PDB entry 3S1M | X-ray diffraction, 3.13 A resolution | chains B and I of the 12 polymer chains in the assembly

# Chain B
Name: DNA-directed RNA polymerase II subunit RPB2
From: Saccharomyces cerevisiae
Notes: EC 2.7.7.6
Reference sequence: P08518 (RPB2_YEAST); numbering as in UniProt (aligned over 1-1224)
Chain sequence (1224 residues; each row starts with the number of its first residue):
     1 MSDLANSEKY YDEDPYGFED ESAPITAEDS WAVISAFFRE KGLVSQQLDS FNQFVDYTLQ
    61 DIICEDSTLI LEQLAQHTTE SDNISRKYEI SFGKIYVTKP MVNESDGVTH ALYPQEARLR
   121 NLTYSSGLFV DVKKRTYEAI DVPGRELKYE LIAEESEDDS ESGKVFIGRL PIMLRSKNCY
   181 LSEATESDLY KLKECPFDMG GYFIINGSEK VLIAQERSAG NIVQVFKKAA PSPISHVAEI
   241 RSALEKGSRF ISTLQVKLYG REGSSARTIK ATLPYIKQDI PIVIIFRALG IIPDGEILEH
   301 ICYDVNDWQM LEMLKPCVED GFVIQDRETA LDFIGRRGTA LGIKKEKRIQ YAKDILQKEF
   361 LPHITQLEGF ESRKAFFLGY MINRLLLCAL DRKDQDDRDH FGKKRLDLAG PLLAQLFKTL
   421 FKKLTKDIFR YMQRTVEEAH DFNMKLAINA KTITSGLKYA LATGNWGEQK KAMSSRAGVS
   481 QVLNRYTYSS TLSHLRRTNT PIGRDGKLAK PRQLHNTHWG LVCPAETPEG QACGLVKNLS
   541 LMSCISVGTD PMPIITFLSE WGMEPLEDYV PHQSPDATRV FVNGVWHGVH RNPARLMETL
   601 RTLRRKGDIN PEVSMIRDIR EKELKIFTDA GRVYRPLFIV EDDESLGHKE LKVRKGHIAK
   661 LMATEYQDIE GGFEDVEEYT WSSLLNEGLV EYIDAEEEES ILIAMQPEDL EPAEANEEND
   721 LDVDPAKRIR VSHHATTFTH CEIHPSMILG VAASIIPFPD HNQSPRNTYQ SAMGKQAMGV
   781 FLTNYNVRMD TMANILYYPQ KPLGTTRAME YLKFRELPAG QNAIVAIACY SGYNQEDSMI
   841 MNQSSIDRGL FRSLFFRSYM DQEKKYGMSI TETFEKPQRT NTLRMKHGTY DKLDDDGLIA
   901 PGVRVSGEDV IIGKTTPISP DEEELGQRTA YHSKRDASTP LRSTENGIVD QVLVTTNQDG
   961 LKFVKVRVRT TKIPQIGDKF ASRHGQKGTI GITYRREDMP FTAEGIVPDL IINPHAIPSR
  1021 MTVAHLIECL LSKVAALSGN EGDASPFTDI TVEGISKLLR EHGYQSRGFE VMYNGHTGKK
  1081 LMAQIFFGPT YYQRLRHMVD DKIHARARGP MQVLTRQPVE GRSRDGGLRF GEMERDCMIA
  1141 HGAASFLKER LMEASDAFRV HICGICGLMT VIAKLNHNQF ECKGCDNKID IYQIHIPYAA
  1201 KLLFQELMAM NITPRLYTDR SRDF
Unresolved in the structure: 1-19, 71-88, 142-163, 336-344, 438-445, 503-508, 669-677, 716-721, 920-932
Bound ions: Zn2+: Cys1163, Cys1166, Cys1182, Cys1185

# Chain I
Name: DNA-directed RNA polymerase II subunit RPB9
From: Saccharomyces cerevisiae
Reference sequence: P27999 (RPB9_YEAST); numbering as in UniProt (aligned over 1-122)
Chain sequence (122 residues; row label = number of the first residue in the row):
     1 MTTFRFCRDC NNMLYPREDK ENNRLLFECR TCSYVEEAGS PLVYRHELIT NIGETAGVVQ
    61 DIGSDPTLPR SDRECPKCHS RENVFFQSQQ RRKDTSMVLF FVCLSCSHIF TSDQKNKRTQ
   121 FS
Unresolved in the structure: 1, 121-122
Bound ions: Zn2+ site 1: Cys7, Cys10, Cys29, Cys32; Zn2+ site 2: Cys75, Cys78, Cys103, Cys106
UniProt features mapped onto this chain:
  - zinc finger: Cys7 to Cys32 (C4-type), Ser71 to Thr111 (TFIIS-type)
  - binding site (Zn(2+)): Cys7, Cys10, Cys29, Cys32, Cys75, Cys78, Cys103, Cys106
  - modified residue: Ser40 (Phosphoserine)

# How chain B and chain I interact
Residue-residue contacts (57):
  Arg287(B) with Asn12(I)
  Pro293(B) with Cys10(I); Asn11(I); Asn12(I)
  Asp294(B) with Asn11(I), hydrogen bond (backbone-backbone); Asn12(I); Met13(I), hydrogen bond (side chain-backbone)
  Gly295(B) with Phe6(I); Asn11(I), hydrogen bond (backbone-backbone)
  Glu296(B) with Asn11(I)
  Leu298(B) with Phe6(I), hydrophobic
  Trp308(B) with Thr2(I); Thr3(I); Arg45(I); Glu47(I)
  Gln309(B) with Glu47(I); Thr50(I); Ile52(I)
  Leu311(B) with Phe4(I), hydrophobic
  Glu312(B) with Thr2(I), hydrogen bond; Phe4(I); Val43(I); Tyr44(I)
  Lys315(B) with Phe4(I); Met13(I)
  Val318(B) with Met13(I), hydrophobic
  Glu319(B) with Tyr15(I)
  Phe322(B) with Tyr15(I); Arg30(I)
  Gln325(B) with Asn12(I), hydrogen bond
  Asp391(B) with Gln90(I); Arg91(I)
  Arg392(B) with Gly53(I); Gln89(I); Arg91(I)
  Lys393(B) with Gln89(I), hydrogen bond (side chain-backbone)
  Asp394(B) with Arg91(I)
  Ala594(B) with Asp61(I)
  Arg617(B) with Asp61(I), salt bridge
  Ile619(B) with Val59(I), hydrophobic; Asp61(I); Ile62(I); Ser64(I); Asp65(I)
  Arg620(B) with Gly57(I); Ile62(I); Asp65(I); Leu68(I); Phe86(I); Gln89(I), hydrogen bond
  Glu699(B) with Thr67(I)
  Ser700(B) with Pro66(I); Thr67(I)
  Ile701(B) with Thr67(I)
  Leu702(B) with Pro66(I)
  Thr737(B) with Pro66(I)
  Thr739(B) with Pro66(I)
Other interface residues (no listed pair), chain B (30 interface residues in all): Lys622
Other interface residues (no listed pair), chain I (32 interface residues in all): Arg70, Arg92

# Overview
Chain B and chain I form an interface of 30 and 32 residues respectively, with 7 hydrogen bonds and 1 salt
bridge. Among the polar pairs are Arg617(B)-Asp61(I), Asp294(B)-Met13(I) and Glu312(B)-Thr2(I). Curated
annotation (UniProt) lists 8 Zn2+-binding residues on chain I.
Here chain B is DNA-directed RNA polymerase II subunit RPB2 and chain I is DNA-directed RNA polymerase II
subunit RPB9, both from Saccharomyces cerevisiae. Entry 3S1M (RNA Polymerase II Initiation Complex with a 5-nt
RNA (variant 1)) was determined by X-ray diffraction (same publication as 3RZD, 3RZO, 3S14, 3S15, 3S16, 3S17
and 5 further entries).
